7AEM - chain A; structure by X-ray diffraction, 2.65 A resolution.

== Chain A ==
Molecule: Epidermal growth factor receptor
Organism: Homo sapiens
Notes: EC 2.7.10.1
UniProtKB: P00533 (EGFR_HUMAN); residue numbers follow UniProt; this construct covers 695-1022
Chain sequence (346 residues; each row starts with the number of its first residue):
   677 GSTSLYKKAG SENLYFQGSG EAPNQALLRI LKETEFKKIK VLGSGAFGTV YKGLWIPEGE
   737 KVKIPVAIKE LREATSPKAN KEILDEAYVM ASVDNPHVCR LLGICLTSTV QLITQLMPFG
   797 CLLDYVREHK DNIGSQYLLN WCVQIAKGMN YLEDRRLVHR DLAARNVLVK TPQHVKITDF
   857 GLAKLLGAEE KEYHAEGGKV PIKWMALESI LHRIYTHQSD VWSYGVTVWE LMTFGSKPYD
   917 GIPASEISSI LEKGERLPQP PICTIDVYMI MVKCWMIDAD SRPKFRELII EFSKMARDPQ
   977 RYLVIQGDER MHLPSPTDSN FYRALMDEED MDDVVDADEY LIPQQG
Disordered / not traced: 677-694, 748-749, 991-1000, 1019-1022
Differences from the reference sequence: expression tag (677-694)
UniProt features mapped onto this chain:
  - active site: D837 (Proton acceptor)
  - binding site (ATP): L718 to V726, K745, T790, Q791, D855
  - site: Y1016 (Important for interaction with PIK3C2B)
  - modified residue: S695 (Phosphoserine), K745 (N6-(2-hydroxyisobutyryl)lysine), Y869 (Phosphotyrosine), S991 (Phosphoserine), S995 (Phosphoserine), Y998 (Phosphotyrosine), Y1016 (Phosphotyrosine)
  - cross-link (Glycyl lysine isopeptide (Lys-Gly)): K716 (interchain with G-Cter in ubiquitin), K737 (interchain with G-Cter in ubiquitin), K754 (interchain with G-Cter in ubiquitin), K757 (interchain with G-Cter in ubiquitin), K867 (interchain with G-Cter in ubiquitin), K929 (interchain with G-Cter in ubiquitin), K960 (interchain with G-Cter in ubiquitin), K970 (interchain with G-Cter in ubiquitin)
  - natural variant: E709 (E709A: Found in a lung cancer sample; E709G: Found in a lung cancer sample; E709K: Found in a lung cancer sample), G719 (G719A: Found in a lung cancer sample; G719C: Found in a lung cancer sample; G719D: Found in a lung cancer sample; G719S: Found in a lung cancer sample), G724 (G724S: Found in a lung cancer sample), E734 (E734K: Found in a lung cancer sample), E746 to S752 (sequence variant, change not given here; Found in a lung cancer sample), E746 to T751 (sequence variant, change not given here; Found in a lung cancer sample), E746 to A750 (deletion: Found in a lung cancer sample), E746 (deletion: Found in a lung cancer sample), L747 to T751 (deletion: Found in a lung cancer sample), L747 to E749 (deletion: Found in a lung cancer sample), L747 (L747F: Found in a lung cancer sample), R748 (R748P: Found in a lung cancer sample), 12 further natural variant entries in UniProt
  - mutagenesis: P699 (P699A: Reduced phosphorylation), N700 (N700A: Abolishes phosphorylation), L704 (L704A: Abolishes phosphorylation), R705 (R705A: Abolishes phosphorylation), I706 (I706A: Abolishes phosphorylation), K745 (K745A/M: Abolishes kinase activity), D974 (D974A: Strongly reduced phosphorylation), R977 (R977A: Reduced phosphorylation), E1005 to D1006 (Constitutively activated kinase), Y1016 (Y1016F: 50% decrease in interaction with PIK3C2B. 65% decrease in interaction with PIK3C2B; when associated with F-1197. Abolishes interaction with PIK3C2B; when associated with F-1197 and F-1092)
Residues lining bound ligands: Brigatinib (6GY; 5-chloro-N~4~-[2-(dimethylphosphoryl)phenyl]-N~2~-{2-methoxy-4-[4-(4-methylpiperazin-1-yl)piperidin-1-yl]phenyl}pyrimidine-2,4-diamine): L718, G719, F723, V726, A743, K745, T790, Q791, L792, M793, P794, G796, C797, E804, R841, N842, L844, T854, D855

== Overview ==
Ligands of chain A: Brigatinib. From UniProt: active-site residue D837, 13 ATP-binding residues and 11
mutagenesis sites.
Chain A is Epidermal growth factor receptor (Homo sapiens); the structure, Studies Towards a Reversible EGFR
C797S Triple Mutant Inhibitor Series, was determined by X-ray diffraction (same publication as 7AEI).
